Entry 6K15 (electron microscopy, 3.40 A resolution); this record covers chains H and I of the 13 polymer chains in the assembly.

== Chain H ==
Protein: Chromatin structure-remodeling complex protein RSC8
From: Saccharomyces cerevisiae S288C
UniProtKB: P43609 (RSC8_YEAST); numbering as in UniProt (aligned over 1-557)
Chain sequence (557 residues; row label = number of the first residue in the row):
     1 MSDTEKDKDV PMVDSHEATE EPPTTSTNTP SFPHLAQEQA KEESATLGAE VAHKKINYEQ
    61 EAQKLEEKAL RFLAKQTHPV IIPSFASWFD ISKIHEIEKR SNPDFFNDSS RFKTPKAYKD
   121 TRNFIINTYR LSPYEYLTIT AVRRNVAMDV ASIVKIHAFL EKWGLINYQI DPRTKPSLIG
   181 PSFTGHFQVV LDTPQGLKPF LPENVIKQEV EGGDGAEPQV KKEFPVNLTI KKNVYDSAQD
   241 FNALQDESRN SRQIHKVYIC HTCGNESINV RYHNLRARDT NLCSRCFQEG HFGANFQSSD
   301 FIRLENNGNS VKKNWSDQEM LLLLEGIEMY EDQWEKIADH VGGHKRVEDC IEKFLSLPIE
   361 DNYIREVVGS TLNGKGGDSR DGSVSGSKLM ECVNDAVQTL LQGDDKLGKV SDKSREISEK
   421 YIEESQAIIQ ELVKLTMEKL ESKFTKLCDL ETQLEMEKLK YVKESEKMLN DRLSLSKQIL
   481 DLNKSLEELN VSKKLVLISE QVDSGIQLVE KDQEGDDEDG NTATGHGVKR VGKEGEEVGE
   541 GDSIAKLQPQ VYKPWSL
Disordered / not traced: 1-56, 204-223, 370-386, 487-557
Ion coordination: Zn2+: Cys260, Cys263, Cys286

== Chain I ==
Protein: Chromatin structure-remodeling complex protein RSC6
From: Saccharomyces cerevisiae S288C
UniProtKB: P25632 (RSC6_YEAST); residues 1-483 here = UniProt positions 1-483
Chain sequence (483 residues; row label = number of the first residue in the row):
     1 MVTQTNPVPV TYPTDAYIPT YLPDDKVSNL ADLKKLIEMD SRLDLYLTRR RLDTSINLPT
    61 NTKTKDHPPN KEMLRIYVYN TTESSPRSDS GTPADSGKTT WTLRIEGKLL HESANGKHPF
   121 SEFLEGVAVD FKRLKPLGMG KKRKRDSSLS LPLNLQQPEY NDQDSTMGDN DNGEDEDSAE
   181 AESREEIVDA LEWNYDENNV VEFDGIDIKR QGKDNLRCSI TIQLRGVDGG KVQYSPNLAT
   241 LIGMQTGSVN DAVYSIYKYI LINNLFVTEQ TEAQDGSNDA EDSSNENNNK NGAGDDDGVE
   301 GSTPKDKPEL GEVKLDSLLQ KVLDTNAAHL PLMNVVQTVN KLVSPLPPII LDYTIDLSKD
   361 TTYGATTLDV DVSHILHQPQ PQPNLQKEEE TDAEDTAKLR EITKLALQLN SSAQKYQFFH
   421 ELSLHPRETL THYLWSSKQN ELVLQGDQYF NEDAARTSDI YSNNNNDRSL MGNISLLYSQ
   481 GRL
Disordered / not traced: 1-2, 57-215, 269-307, 354-392

== Chain H / chain I interface ==
Residue-residue contacts (73; chain H residue first):
  Ser177(H) - Ser475(I)
  Leu178(H) - Leu476(I)  hydrophobic
  Gly180(H) - Arg468(I)
  Pro181(H) - Arg468(I)
  Ser182(H) - Arg468(I)  hydrogen bond
  Phe183(H) - Asn465(I)
  Phe183(H) - Arg468(I)
  Trp334(H) - Tyr478(I)
  Trp334(H) - Leu483(I)
  Val347(H) - Tyr478(I)  hydrophobic
  Glu348(H) - Ser475(I)  hydrogen bond
  Ile351(H) - Ile474(I)  hydrophobic
  Glu352(H) - Met471(I)
  Glu352(H) - Ile474(I)
  Leu355(H) - Tyr461(I)
  Pro358(H) - Ser458(I)
  Glu360(H) - Arg456(I)  salt bridge
  Asp361(H) - Thr457(I)  hydrogen bond
  Met390(H) - Tyr433(I)
  Asn394(H) - Tyr433(I)
  Asn394(H) - Leu434(I)
  Val397(H) - Leu434(I)  hydrophobic
  Gln398(H) - Leu434(I)
  Leu401(H) - Arg427(I)
  Leu401(H) - Leu430(I)  hydrophobic
  Leu401(H) - Thr431(I)
  Leu401(H) - Leu434(I)  hydrophobic
  Val410(H) - Leu422(I)  hydrophobic
  Ser411(H) - Ser423(I)
  Ser414(H) - Leu422(I)
  Ser414(H) - Ser423(I)
  Arg415(H) - Ser423(I)
  Ile417(H) - Phe419(I)  hydrophobic
  Ser418(H) - Tyr416(I)
  Ser418(H) - Phe419(I)
  Ser418(H) - His420(I)  hydrogen bond (side chain-backbone)
  Glu419(H) - Lys26(I)
  Tyr421(H) - Lys415(I)
  Tyr421(H) - Phe419(I)  hydrophobic
  Ile422(H) - Lys26(I)
  Ile422(H) - Tyr416(I)  hydrophobic
  Glu424(H) - Ser412(I)
  Ser425(H) - Leu22(I)
  Ser425(H) - Leu409(I)
  Gln426(H) - Lys26(I)  hydrogen bond (side chain-backbone)
  Gln426(H) - Val27(I)
  Ile428(H) - Leu405(I)
  Ile428(H) - Leu409(I)  hydrophobic
  Ile429(H) - Val27(I)  hydrophobic
  Ile429(H) - Asn29(I)
  Ile429(H) - Leu30(I)  hydrophobic
  Ile429(H) - Leu409(I)  hydrophobic
  Glu431(H) - Leu405(I)
  Leu432(H) - Leu33(I)  hydrophobic
  Leu432(H) - Leu405(I)  hydrophobic
  Val433(H) - Leu36(I)  hydrophobic
  Leu435(H) - Lys398(I)  hydrogen bond (backbone-side chain)
  Leu435(H) - Ile402(I)
  Leu435(H) - Leu405(I)  hydrophobic
  Thr436(H) - Leu33(I)
  Met437(H) - Leu36(I)  hydrophobic
  Lys439(H) - Asp40(I)  salt bridge
  Lys439(H) - Asp395(I)
  Lys439(H) - Ile402(I)
  Leu440(H) - Met39(I)  hydrophobic
  Leu440(H) - Asp40(I)
  Lys443(H) - Asp40(I)  salt bridge
  Lys443(H) - Leu43(I)
  Lys446(H) - Arg51(I)
  Leu447(H) - Leu43(I)  hydrophobic
  Leu447(H) - Tyr46(I)  hydrophobic
  Leu450(H) - Arg50(I)
  Leu454(H) - Arg50(I)
Also at the interface, not in a pair above, chain H (56 interface residues in all): Pro176, Gln239, Glu335, Ser356, Arg365, Leu407, Gln430, Glu438, Ser442
Also at the interface, not in a pair above, chain I (51 interface residues in all): Asp44, Leu47, Glu394, Glu401, Gln408, Pro426, Asp459, Ser462, Ser479

== Summary ==
56 residues of chain H face 51 of chain I across their interface, with 6 hydrogen bonds and 3 salt bridges.
Polar pairs include Glu360(H)-Arg456(I), Lys439(H)-Asp40(I) and Lys443(H)-Asp40(I). The Zn2+ site is built by
Cys260(H), Cys263(H) and Cys286(H).
Here chain H is Chromatin structure-remodeling complex protein RSC8 and chain I is Chromatin
structure-remodeling complex protein RSC6, both from Saccharomyces cerevisiae S288C. Entry 6K15 (RSC
substrate-recruitment module) was determined by electron microscopy together with 6KW3 and 6KW4 from the same
study.
